Entry 7KUY (electron microscopy, 3.60 A resolution); this record covers chains B and C of the 5 polymer chains in the assembly.

Chain B (and C):
Name: Glycine receptor subunit alpha-2
Organism: Homo sapiens
Notes: chain C of this document is another copy of the same molecule, construct and numbering; everything in this record applies to it too
Reference sequence: P23416 (GLRA2_HUMAN); residues 1-425 here correspond to UniProt positions 28-452 (UniProt number = residue number + 27)
Chain sequence (364 residues; numbered 1 to 425; 61 numbers in that range are skipped by the numbering (no residue carries them; nothing is unmodelled there); the number before each row is that of its first residue):
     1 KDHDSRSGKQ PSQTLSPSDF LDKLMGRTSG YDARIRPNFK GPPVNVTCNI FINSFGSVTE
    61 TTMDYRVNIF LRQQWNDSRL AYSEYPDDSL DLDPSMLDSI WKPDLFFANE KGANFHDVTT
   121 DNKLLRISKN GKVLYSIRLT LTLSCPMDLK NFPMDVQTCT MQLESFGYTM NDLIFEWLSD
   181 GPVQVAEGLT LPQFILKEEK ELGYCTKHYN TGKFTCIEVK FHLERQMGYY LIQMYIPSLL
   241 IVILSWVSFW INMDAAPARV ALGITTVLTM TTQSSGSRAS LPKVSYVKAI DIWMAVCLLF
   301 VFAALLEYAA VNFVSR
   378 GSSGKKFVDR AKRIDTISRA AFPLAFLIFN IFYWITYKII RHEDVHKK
Not modelled in the structure: 1-14, 378-382, 420-425
Disulfides: Cys145-Cys159, Cys205-Cys216
Covalent attachments: N-acetylglucosamine (NAG) linked to Asn45, Asn76
Sequence notes: linker (378-381)
Ligand contacts:
  - strychnine (SY9), molecule 1: Phe51, Phe70, Arg72, Leu124, Arg126, Leu134, Ser136
  - strychnine (SY9), molecule 2: Phe166, Gly167, Tyr209, Thr211, Phe214
Curated features (UniProtKB/Swiss-Prot):
  - binding site (glycine): Arg72, Ser136, Thr211
  - binding site (strychnine): Arg72
  - binding site (Zn(2+)): Glu199, Glu201, His222
  - site: Leu268 (Important for obstruction of the ion pore in the closed conformation)
  - glycosylation (N-linked (GlcNAc...) asparagine): Asn45, Asn76
From the paper describing this entry:
  - binding site for strychnine: Arg126

Interface between chain B and chain C:
Residue-residue contacts (85):
  Arg34(B) with Ser18(C), hydrogen bond; Asp93(C); Met96(C)
  Ile35(B) with Pro17(C)
  Lys40(B) with Asp87(C)
  Glu60(B) with Pro192(C)
  Thr61(B) with Pro192(C)
  Thr62(B) with Ser57(C)
  Met63(B) with Leu191(C); Pro192(C)
  Asp104(B) with Thr120(C)
  Leu105(B) with Thr119(C), hydrogen bond (backbone-side chain)
  Phe106(B) with Phe70(C), hydrophobic; Asn122(C); Arg138(C)
  Phe107(B) with Arg138(C), hydrogen bond (backbone-side chain)
  Ala108(B) with Asn53(C); Arg138(C)
  Glu110(B) with Asn68(C), hydrogen bond (backbone-side chain); His116(C), salt bridge; Val118(C); Asn122(C); Arg138(C), salt bridge
  Lys111(B) with Ser54(C)
  Ala113(B) with Val118(C), hydrophobic
  Phe115(B) with Asp117(C); Thr119(C)
  Ile137(B) with Thr119(C)
  Leu139(B) with Val118(C), hydrophobic
  Ser144(B) with Ser54(C)
  Pro146(B) with Gly188(C); Thr190(C)
  Met147(B) with Thr190(C)
  Phe166(B) with Phe70(C), hydrophobic; Asn122(C); Lys123(C); Leu124(C), hydrophobic
  Gly167(B) with Leu124(C); Arg126(C), hydrogen bond (backbone-side chain)
  Ala256(B) with Ala255(C), hydrophobic; Ala258(C)
  Ile264(B) with Thr265(C)
  Val267(B) with Leu244(C), hydrophobic
  Leu268(B) with Thr265(C); Thr269(C)
  Thr271(B) with Thr269(C); Gln273(C)
  Ser274(B) with Gln233(C), hydrogen bond
  Ser275(B) with Gly276(C)
  Arg278(B) with Tyr229(C); Gln233(C), hydrogen bond (side chain-backbone); Met234(C); Gln273(C); Ser277(C), hydrogen bond
  Lys283(B) with Ala279(C); Ser280(C)
  Val284(B) with Pro192(C); Tyr229(C)
  Ser285(B) with Pro192(C), hydrogen bond (backbone-backbone); Gln193(C); Gln226(C), hydrogen bond (side chain-backbone); Gly228(C); Tyr229(C); Tyr230(C)
  Tyr286(B) with Pro192(C); Gln226(C); Tyr229(C)
  Val287(B) with Tyr229(C); Ile232(C), hydrophobic
  Lys288(B) with Tyr229(C)
  Asp291(B) with Tyr229(C); Ile232(C); Gln233(C)
  Leu298(B) with Pro237(C), hydrophobic
  Phe302(B) with Leu240(C), hydrophobic; Ile243(C), hydrophobic; Leu244(C), hydrophobic
  Leu305(B) with Leu244(C), hydrophobic
  Leu306(B) with Ile243(C), hydrophobic
  Ala309(B) with Val247(C), hydrophobic; Ile251(C)
  Asn312(B) with Asn252(C)
  Phe313(B) with Ile251(C), hydrophobic
  Arg316(B) with Ile251(C); Met253(C)
Other interface residues (no listed pair), chain B (57 interface residues in all): Asp32, Phe39, Asn109, Gly112, Tyr209, Thr211, Pro257, Val260, Met294, Ala295, Leu299
Other interface residues (no listed pair), chain C (60 interface residues in all): Ser16, Phe51, Arg72, Ser136, Arg225, Met227, Ile241, Trp250, Asp254, Leu262, Thr272

Summary:
57 residues of chain B and 60 residues of chain C are in contact; the contacts include 10 hydrogen bonds and 2
salt bridges. Polar contacts include Glu110(B)-His116(C), Glu110(B)-Arg138(C) and Arg34(B)-Ser18(C). Chain B
binds strychnine. Covalently linked N-acetylglucosamine: at Asn45(B) and Asn76(B). From the paper: a binding
site for strychnine at Arg126(B).
Both chains are Glycine receptor subunit alpha-2 (Homo sapiens). Entry 7KUY (Cyro-EM structure of human
Glycine Receptor alpha2-beta heteromer, strychnine bound state) was determined by electron microscopy (same
publication as 5BKF, 5BKG and 7L31).
